8R0L - chains C and D of the 5 polymer chains in the assembly; structure by electron microscopy, 2.43 A resolution.

[Chain C (and D)]
Molecule: Rhodopsin
From: Cryobacterium levicorallinum
Notes: chain D of this document is another copy of the same molecule, construct and numbering; everything in this record applies to it too
UniProt: A0A1I3DJQ0 (A0A1I3DJQ0_9MICO); residues 1-325 here correspond to UniProt positions 3-327 (UniProt number = residue number + 2)
Amino-acid sequence (325 residues; numbered 1 to 325; the number before each row is that of its first residue):
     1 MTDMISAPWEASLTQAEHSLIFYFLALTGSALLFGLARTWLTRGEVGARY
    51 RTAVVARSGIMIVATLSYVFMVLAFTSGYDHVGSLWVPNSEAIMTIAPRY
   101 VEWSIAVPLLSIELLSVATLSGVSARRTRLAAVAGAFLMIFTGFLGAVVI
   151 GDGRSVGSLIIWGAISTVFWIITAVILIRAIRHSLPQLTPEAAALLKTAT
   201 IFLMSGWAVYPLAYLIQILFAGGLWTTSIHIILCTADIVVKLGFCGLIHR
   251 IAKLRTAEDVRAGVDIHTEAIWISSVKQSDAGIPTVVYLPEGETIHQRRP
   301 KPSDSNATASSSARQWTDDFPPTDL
Unresolved in the structure: 1-2, 285-325
Covalent attachments: retinal (RET) linked to Lys241
Small-molecule neighbours:
  - eicosane (LFA), molecule 1: Ala16, Glu17, Leu20, Leu224, Thr227, Ser228, Ile231, Ile232
  - eicosane (LFA), molecule 2: Leu20, Phe24, Leu27, Phe34, Ile231, Thr235, Ile238
  - eicosane (LFA), molecule 3: Ser104, Ile105, Pro108, Leu109, Ile112, Val133, Phe137, Phe141
  - eicosane (LFA), molecule 4: Ile178, Arg182, Lys197, Thr200, Ile201, Met204, Ser205
  - eicosane (LFA), molecule 5: Ile201, Phe202, Ser205, Gly206, Val209, Ile232, Thr235, Ala236, Val239
  - retinal (RET): Tyr100, Trp103, Val107, Leu110, Met139, Ile140, Gly143, Gly163, Ser166, Thr167, Trp170, Trp207, Tyr210, Pro211, Tyr214, Asp237, Val240

[Interface between chain C and chain D]
Residue-residue contacts (56):
  Ala16(C) - Val149(D)
  Ser19(C) - Phe144(D)
  Ser19(C) - Val148(D)
  Ser19(C) - Val149(D)
  Leu20(C) - Val149(D)  hydrophobic
  Phe22(C) - Phe70(D)  hydrophobic
  Phe22(C) - Met94(D)  hydrophobic
  Tyr23(C) - Tyr100(D)
  Tyr23(C) - Val101(D)  hydrophobic
  Tyr23(C) - Ser104(D)  hydrogen bond
  Tyr23(C) - Phe137(D)
  Tyr23(C) - Phe141(D)  hydrophobic
  Tyr23(C) - Phe144(D)  hydrophobic
  Phe24(C) - Phe141(D)  hydrophobic
  Ala26(C) - Val101(D)
  Leu27(C) - Val101(D)
  Leu27(C) - Ser104(D)
  Leu27(C) - Ile105(D)  hydrophobic
  Leu27(C) - Phe137(D)  hydrophobic
  Ser30(C) - Val63(D)
  Ser30(C) - Val101(D)
  Ala31(C) - Ile105(D)  hydrophobic
  Leu33(C) - Ile62(D)  hydrophobic
  Leu33(C) - Leu66(D)  hydrophobic
  Phe34(C) - Val55(D)
  Phe34(C) - Gly59(D)
  Phe34(C) - Leu109(D)  hydrophobic
  Ala37(C) - Ile62(D)  hydrophobic
  Arg38(C) - Val55(D)
  Leu41(C) - Trp40(D)  hydrophobic
  Leu41(C) - Arg43(D)
  Leu41(C) - Arg51(D)
  Leu41(C) - Val55(D)  hydrophobic
  Leu41(C) - Ser58(D)
  Thr42(C) - Val55(D)
  Glu45(C) - Arg51(D)  salt bridge
  Trp86(C) - Ser90(D)
  Arg250(C) - Arg126(D)
  Thr268(C) - Pro284(D)
  Glu269(C) - Ala48(D)
  Glu269(C) - Arg51(D)  salt bridge
  Ala270(C) - Ala48(D)
  Ala270(C) - Asp265(D)
  Trp272(C) - Arg49(D)
  Trp272(C) - Val264(D)  hydrophobic
  Trp272(C) - Asp265(D)  hydrogen bond
  Ser274(C) - Ser121(D)  hydrogen bond (backbone-side chain)
  Ser274(C) - Gly122(D)  hydrogen bond (backbone-backbone)
  Ser274(C) - Arg126(D)  hydrogen bond
  Ser275(C) - Arg49(D)
  Ser275(C) - Ser121(D)
  Val276(C) - Ser121(D)
  Lys277(C) - Val264(D)  hydrogen bond (side chain-backbone)
  Ala281(C) - Pro284(D)
  Gly282(C) - Pro284(D)
  Ile283(C) - Pro284(D)
Other interface residues (no listed pair), chain C (34 interface residues in all): Gln15, Val72, Thr76, Ile273
Other interface residues (no listed pair), chain D (36 interface residues in all): Val54, Ile93, Ala97, Pro98, Asp152, Ile266

[Summary]
34 residues of chain C and 36 residues of chain D are in contact, with 6 hydrogen bonds and 2 salt bridges.
Among the polar pairs are Glu45(C)-Arg51(D), Glu269(C)-Arg51(D) and Tyr23(C)-Ser104(D). Bound to chain C: 5
copies of eicosane. Retinal is covalently linked to Lys241(C).
Chain C and chain D are both Rhodopsin (Cryobacterium levicorallinum); the structure, Cryo-EM structure of the
microbial rhodopsin CryoR1 at pH 8.0 in nanodisc, was determined by electron microscopy (same publication as
8R0K, 8R0M, 8R0N, 8R0O and 8R0P).
